Entry 3OJF (X-ray diffraction, 2.20 A resolution); this record covers chains A and B of the 4 polymer chains in the assembly.

# Chain A (and B)
Molecule: Enoyl-[acyl-carrier-protein] reductase (FabL) (NADPH)
From: Bacillus cereus
Notes: EC 1.3.1.9; chain B of this document is another copy of the same molecule, construct and numbering; everything in this record applies to it too
Reference sequence: Q81GI3 (Q81GI3_BACCR); residues 1-256 here = UniProt positions 1-256
Sequence (257 residues; row label = number of the first residue in the row):
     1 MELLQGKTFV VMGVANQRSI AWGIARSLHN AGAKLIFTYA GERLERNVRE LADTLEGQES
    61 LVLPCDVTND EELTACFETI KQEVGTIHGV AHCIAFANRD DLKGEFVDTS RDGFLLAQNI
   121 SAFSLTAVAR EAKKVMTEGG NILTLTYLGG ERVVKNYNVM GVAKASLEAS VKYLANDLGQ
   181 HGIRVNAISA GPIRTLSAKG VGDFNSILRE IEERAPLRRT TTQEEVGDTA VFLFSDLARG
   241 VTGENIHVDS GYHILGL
Construct notes: expression tag (257)
Ligand contacts:
  - IMJ ((2E)-N-[(1,2-dimethyl-1H-indol-3-yl)methyl]-N-methyl-3-(7-oxo-5,6,7,8-tetrahydro-1,8-naphthyridin-3-yl)prop-2-enamide): Ala-95, Phe-96, Ala-97, Arg-99, Leu-102, Tyr-147, Val-154, Lys-155, Asn-156, Tyr-157, Met-160, Lys-164, Pro-192, Leu-196, Ser-197, Lys-199, Val-201, Phe-204, Ile-207
  - NADPH (NDP; NADPH dihydro-nicotinamide-adenine-dinucleotide phosphate): Gly-13, Val-14, Ala-15, Ser-19, Ile-20, Ala-40, Leu-44, Cys-65, Asp-66, Val-67, Thr-68, Cys-93, Ile-94, Ala-95, Phe-96, Ile-120, Leu-145, Thr-146, Tyr-147, Tyr-157, Lys-164, Ala-190, Gly-191, Pro-192, Ile-193, Thr-195, Leu-196, Ser-197, Phe-204
UniProt features mapped onto this chain:
  - active site (Proton acceptor): Tyr-147, Tyr-157
  - binding site (NAD(+)): Gly-13, Ser-19, Ile-20, Asp-66, Val-67, Ile-94, Lys-164, Ile-193 to Ser-197
  - binding site (substrate): Ala-97
  - site: Asn-205 (Involved in acyl-ACP binding)

# How chain A and chain B interact
Contacting residue pairs (63):
  Lys-172(A) with Ile-254(B)
  Ala-175(A) with Pro-216(B)
  Asn-176(A) with Leu-255(B)
  Gly-179(A) with Pro-216(B); Leu-217(B)
  Gln-180(A) with Pro-216(B), hydrogen bond (backbone-backbone); Arg-218(B)
  Arg-184(A) with Leu-217(B)
  Pro-216(A) with Ala-175(B); Gly-179(B); Gln-180(B), hydrogen bond (backbone-backbone); Thr-242(B)
  Leu-217(A) with Gly-179(B); Arg-184(B); Arg-239(B); Thr-242(B)
  Arg-218(A) with Gln-180(B), hydrogen bond
  Arg-219(A) with Arg-239(B), hydrogen bond (side chain-backbone)
  Glu-224(A) with Arg-239(B)
  Glu-225(A) with Arg-239(B); Gly-240(B)
  Asp-228(A) with Leu-237(B); Arg-239(B), salt bridge
  Thr-229(A) with Phe-232(B); Leu-237(B); Val-241(B)
  Phe-232(A) with Thr-229(B); Phe-232(B), hydrophobic
  Leu-237(A) with Asp-228(B); Thr-229(B)
  Arg-239(A) with Leu-217(B); Arg-219(B), hydrogen bond (backbone-side chain); Glu-224(B), hydrogen bond (side chain-backbone); Glu-225(B); Asp-228(B), salt bridge
  Gly-240(A) with Glu-225(B); Val-248(B); Asp-249(B); Ser-250(B), hydrogen bond (backbone-backbone)
  Val-241(A) with Thr-229(B)
  Thr-242(A) with Leu-217(B); Ser-250(B); Gly-251(B); His-253(B)
  Gly-243(A) with His-253(B), hydrogen bond (backbone-side chain); Ile-254(B)
  Glu-244(A) with Asn-245(B); Ile-246(B); His-247(B), salt bridge
  Asn-245(A) with Glu-244(B)
  Ile-246(A) with Glu-244(B)
  His-247(A) with Val-241(B); Glu-244(B), salt bridge
  Val-248(A) with Gly-240(B)
  Asp-249(A) with Gly-240(B), hydrogen bond (backbone-backbone)
  Ser-250(A) with Gly-240(B), hydrogen bond (backbone-backbone); Thr-242(B)
  Gly-251(A) with Thr-242(B)
  His-253(A) with Thr-242(B); Gly-243(B), hydrogen bond (side chain-backbone)
  Ile-254(A) with Lys-172(B); Gly-243(B)
  Leu-255(A) with Asn-176(B)
Interface residues without a listed pair, chain A (36 interface residues in all): Leu-3, Ile-183, Arg-214, Thr-222
Interface residues without a listed pair, chain B (34 interface residues in all): Leu-3, Arg-214

# In short
Chain A and chain B form an interface of 36 and 34 residues respectively; the contacts include 11 hydrogen
bonds and 4 salt bridges. Polar pairs include Asp-228(A)/Arg-239(B), Glu-244(A)/His-247(B) and
Arg-218(A)/Gln-180(B). Chain A binds compound IMJ and NADPH.
Both chains are Enoyl-[acyl-carrier-protein] reductase (FabL) (NADPH) (Bacillus cereus). Entry 3OJF (Crystal
Structure of the Bacillus cereus Enoyl-Acyl Carrier Protein Reductase with NADP+ and indole naphthyridinone
(Complex ...) was determined by X-ray diffraction (same publication as 3OJE).
